3KMT - chains A and G; structure by X-ray diffraction, 1.78 A resolution.

Chain A:
Name: A612L protein
Organism: Paramecium bursaria Chlorella virus 1
UniProtKB: O41094 (O41094_PBCV1); numbering as in UniProt (aligned over 1-119)
Chain sequence (119 residues; numbered 1 to 119; the number before each row is that of its first residue):
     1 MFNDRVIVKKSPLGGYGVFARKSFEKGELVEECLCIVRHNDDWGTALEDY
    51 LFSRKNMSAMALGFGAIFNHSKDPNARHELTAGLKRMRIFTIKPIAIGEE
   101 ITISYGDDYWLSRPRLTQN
Small-molecule neighbours: S-adenosylhomocysteine (SAH): Leu-13, Gly-14, Gly-15, Tyr-16, Asp-49, Tyr-50, Ala-66, Ile-67, Phe-68, Asn-69, His-70, Tyr-105, Tyr-109, Trp-110, Leu-116, Thr-117, Gln-118, Asn-119
From the paper describing this entry:
  - contacts within the chain: Asp-49/Tyr-109 (hydrogen bond), Phe-68/Tyr-105 (hydrogen bond), Asp-49/Arg-113 (salt bridge), Tyr-109/Arg-113, His-70/Gln-118, Leu-13/Asn-119
  - binding site for S-adenosylhomocysteine: Leu-13, His-70, Tyr-109, Trp-110, Asn-119
  - specificity-determining residues: Glu-48, Arg-54, Ser-58, Leu-80, Leu-84
  - conformationally variable residues (order/disorder transition): His-39 to Met-57
  - mutagenesis - Y105F: abolished binding to Histone H3 (chain G)
  - mutagenesis - M60D, M60E, L62D: abolished catalytic activity
  - mutagenesis - I36A, I36K, L62A, L62K: decreased catalytic activity
  - mutagenesis - I36K: unchanged stability
  - mutagenesis - M60E: abolished binding to H3K27 peptide substrate

Chain G:
Name: Histone H3
Organism: Homo sapiens
UniProtKB: P68431 (P68431); residues 25-32 here correspond to UniProt positions 26-33 (UniProt number = residue number + 1)
Chain sequence (8 residues; each row starts with the number of its first residue):
    25 ARKSAPAT
Modified residues: Lys-27 (n-methyl-lysine; MLZ)
Swiss-Prot annotation at these positions:
  - modified residue: Arg-26 (Citrulline), Lys-27 (N6,N6,N6-trimethyllysine), Ser-28 (ADP-ribosylserine)
From the paper describing this entry:
  - specificity-determining residues: Ala-29

Chain A / chain G interface:
Contacting residue pairs (35):
  Asn-40(A) / Arg-26(G)  hydrogen bond (backbone-side chain)
  Glu-48(A) / Arg-26(G)  salt bridge
  Asp-49(A) / Lys-27(G)
  Tyr-50(A) / Lys-27(G)
  Leu-51(A) / Arg-26(G)
  Leu-51(A) / Lys-27(G)  hydrogen bond (backbone-backbone)
  Phe-52(A) / Lys-27(G)
  Phe-52(A) / Ser-28(G)
  Ser-53(A) / Arg-26(G)
  Ser-53(A) / Lys-27(G)  hydrogen bond (backbone-backbone)
  Ser-53(A) / Ala-29(G)
  Arg-54(A) / Ala-29(G)  hydrogen bond (side chain-backbone)
  Arg-54(A) / Pro-30(G)  hydrogen bond (side chain-backbone)
  Arg-54(A) / Ala-31(G)
  Ser-58(A) / Arg-26(G)  hydrogen bond
  Ala-66(A) / Lys-27(G)
  His-78(A) / Ser-28(G)  hydrogen bond (side chain-backbone)
  His-78(A) / Pro-30(G)
  Glu-79(A) / Pro-30(G)
  Glu-79(A) / Thr-32(G)
  Leu-80(A) / Pro-30(G)  hydrogen bond (backbone-backbone)
  Leu-80(A) / Ala-31(G)
  Leu-80(A) / Thr-32(G)
  Thr-81(A) / Thr-32(G)
  Leu-84(A) / Ala-29(G)  hydrophobic
  Arg-88(A) / Thr-32(G)
  Ser-104(A) / Ser-28(G)
  Tyr-105(A) / Lys-27(G)
  Tyr-105(A) / Ser-28(G)  hydrogen bond (backbone-backbone)
  Asp-108(A) / Ala-25(G)
  Tyr-109(A) / Ala-25(G)
  Tyr-109(A) / Arg-26(G)
  Tyr-109(A) / Lys-27(G)
  Ser-112(A) / Ala-25(G)  hydrogen bond (side chain-backbone)
  Arg-113(A) / Ala-25(G)  hydrogen bond (side chain-backbone)
Also at the interface, not in a pair above, chain A (26 interface residues in all): Trp-43, Gly-44, Phe-68, Gly-106
From the paper, about this interface:
  - pairs named by the authors: Asn-40(A)/Arg-26(G) (water-mediated contact), Gly-44(A)/Arg-26(G) (water-mediated contact), Glu-48(A)/Arg-26(G) (salt bridge), Leu-51(A)/Lys-27(G) (backbone contact), Ser-53(A)/Lys-27(G) (backbone contact), Ser-58(A)/Arg-26(G)

Summary:
26 residues of chain A and 8 residues of chain G are in contact, with 11 hydrogen bonds and 1 salt bridge.
Among the polar pairs are Glu-48(A)/Arg-26(G), Asn-40(A)/Arg-26(G) and Arg-54(A)/Ala-29(G). The paper
describes water-mediated contacts between Asn-40(A) and Arg-26(G) and Gly-44(A) and Arg-26(G); a salt bridge
between Glu-48(A) and Arg-26(G); backbone contacts between Leu-51(A) and Lys-27(G) and Ser-53(A) and
Lys-27(G). The paper reports a binding site for S-adenosylhomocysteine at Leu-13(A), His-70(A) and Tyr-109(A)
among others; I36A, I36K and L62A of chain A, among others, reduce catalytic activity; 8 substitutions were
tested in all.
Chain A is A612L protein (Paramecium bursaria Chlorella virus 1) and chain G is Histone H3 (Homo sapiens); the
structure, Crystal structure of vSET/SAH/H3 ternary complex, was determined by X-ray diffraction together with
3KMA and 3KMJ from the same study.
